PDB entry 5EUY | X-ray diffraction, 2.06 A resolution | chains A and B of the 4 polymer chains in the assembly

Chain A (and B):
Molecule: Aldehyde dehydrogenase
From: Pyrobaculum sp. 1860
Notes: chain B of this document is another copy of the same molecule, construct and numbering; everything in this record applies to it too
UniProtKB: G7VCG0 (G7VCG0_9CREN); residues 1-491 here = UniProt positions 1-491
Chain sequence (491 residues; row label = number of the first residue in the row):
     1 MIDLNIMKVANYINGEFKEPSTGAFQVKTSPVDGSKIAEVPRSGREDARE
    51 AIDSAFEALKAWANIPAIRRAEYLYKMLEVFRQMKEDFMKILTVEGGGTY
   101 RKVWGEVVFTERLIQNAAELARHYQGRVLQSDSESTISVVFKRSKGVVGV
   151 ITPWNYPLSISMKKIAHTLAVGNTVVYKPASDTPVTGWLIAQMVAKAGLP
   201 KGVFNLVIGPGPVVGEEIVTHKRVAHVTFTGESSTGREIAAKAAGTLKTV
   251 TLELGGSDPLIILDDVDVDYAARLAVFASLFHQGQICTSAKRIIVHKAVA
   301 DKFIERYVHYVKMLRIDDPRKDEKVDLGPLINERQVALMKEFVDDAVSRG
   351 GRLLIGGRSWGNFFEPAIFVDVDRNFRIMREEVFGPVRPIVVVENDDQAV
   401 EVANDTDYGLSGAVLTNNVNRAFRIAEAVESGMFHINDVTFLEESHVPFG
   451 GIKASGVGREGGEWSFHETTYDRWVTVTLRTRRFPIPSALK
Disordered / not traced: 1-6 (chain B: 1-3)
Ligand contacts: NADP (NAP; NADP nicotinamide-adenine-dinucleotide phosphate): Ile151, Thr152, Pro153, Trp154, Lys178, Pro179, Ala180, Ser181, Asp182, Gly209, Pro210, Gly211, Pro212, Gly215, Glu216, Val219, Phe229, Thr230, Gly231, Glu232, Thr235, Glu238, Ile239, Leu254, Gly255, Cys287, Ile331, Asn332, Arg334, Gln335, Glu382, Phe384
From the paper describing this entry:
  - conformationally variable residues (side-chain flip): Glu253, Leu254
  - contacts within the chain: Glu216-Glu238 (water-mediated contact), Glu253-Phe449, Glu253-Glu460 (hydrogen bond)
  - binding site for NADP: Lys178, Ser181, Gly211, Glu216, Thr235, Glu238
  - catalytic residues: Glu253, Cys287 (citing earlier work)

Interface between chain A and chain B:
Residue-residue contacts (140; chain A residue first):
  Lys60(A) - Glu430(B)  salt bridge
  Asn64(A) - Glu427(B)
  Arg101(A) - Pro485(B)
  Leu129(A) - Val447(B)  hydrophobic
  Gln130(A) - His446(B)  hydrogen bond (backbone-side chain)
  Ser131(A) - Glu444(B)  hydrogen bond
  Asp132(A) - Glu444(B)  hydrogen bond (backbone-side chain)
  Asp132(A) - Ser445(B)
  Val140(A) - Pro448(B)  hydrophobic
  Arg143(A) - Glu427(B)  salt bridge
  Arg237(A) - Ala244(B)
  Arg237(A) - Gly245(B)
  Arg237(A) - Leu247(B)
  Ala240(A) - Ala244(B)  hydrophobic
  Ala241(A) - Ala244(B)
  Ala244(A) - Arg237(B)
  Ala244(A) - Ala240(B)  hydrophobic
  Ala244(A) - Ala241(B)
  Gly245(A) - Arg237(B)
  Leu247(A) - Ser233(B)
  Leu247(A) - Arg237(B)
  Leu247(A) - Leu252(B)  hydrophobic
  Leu247(A) - Leu254(B)  hydrophobic
  Leu247(A) - Ala454(B)
  Leu247(A) - Val457(B)
  Thr249(A) - Val457(B)
  Leu252(A) - Leu247(B)  hydrophobic
  Leu254(A) - Leu247(B)  hydrophobic
  Tyr270(A) - Thr481(B)
  Tyr270(A) - Arg482(B)  hydrogen bond (side chain-backbone)
  Tyr270(A) - Phe484(B)
  Arg273(A) - Phe484(B)
  Arg273(A) - Leu490(B)
  Leu274(A) - Phe484(B)  hydrophobic
  Val276(A) - Ile486(B)
  Phe277(A) - Phe484(B)  hydrophobic
  Phe277(A) - Pro485(B)  hydrophobic
  Phe277(A) - Ile486(B)  hydrophobic
  Tyr310(A) - Pro487(B)
  Tyr310(A) - Leu490(B)  hydrophobic
  Met313(A) - Pro487(B)
  Met313(A) - Leu490(B)  hydrophobic
  Leu314(A) - Ile486(B)  hydrophobic
  Leu314(A) - Pro487(B)  hydrophobic
  Lys324(A) - Ser488(B)  hydrogen bond (backbone-side chain)
  Asp326(A) - Pro485(B)
  Asp326(A) - Ile486(B)
  Asp326(A) - Pro487(B)
  Asp326(A) - Ser488(B)  hydrogen bond (side chain-backbone)
  Ala426(A) - Arg473(B)  hydrogen bond (backbone-side chain)
  Glu427(A) - Arg143(B)  salt bridge
  Val429(A) - Arg473(B)  hydrogen bond (backbone-side chain)
  Ser431(A) - Arg473(B)  hydrogen bond (backbone-side chain)
  Gly432(A) - Asp472(B)
  Gly432(A) - Arg473(B)
  Gly432(A) - Trp474(B)  hydrogen bond (backbone-backbone)
  Met433(A) - Trp474(B)
  Phe434(A) - Arg473(B)
  Phe434(A) - Trp474(B)  hydrogen bond (backbone-backbone)
  Phe434(A) - Val475(B)
  Phe434(A) - Thr476(B)  hydrogen bond (backbone-backbone)
  His435(A) - Trp474(B)
  His435(A) - Thr476(B)  hydrogen bond
  Ile436(A) - Thr476(B)  hydrogen bond (backbone-backbone)
  Ile436(A) - Val477(B)
  Ile436(A) - Thr478(B)  hydrogen bond (backbone-backbone)
  Asn437(A) - Thr478(B)
  Asp438(A) - Thr478(B)  hydrogen bond
  Asp438(A) - Arg482(B)  salt bridge
  Val439(A) - Arg482(B)
  Leu442(A) - Trp474(B)
  Leu442(A) - Thr476(B)
  Glu443(A) - Trp474(B)
  Glu444(A) - Gln130(B)
  Glu444(A) - Ser131(B)  hydrogen bond
  Glu444(A) - Asp132(B)  hydrogen bond (side chain-backbone)
  His446(A) - Gln130(B)  hydrogen bond (side chain-backbone)
  His446(A) - Asp132(B)
  Val447(A) - Leu129(B)  hydrophobic
  Val447(A) - Trp474(B)
  Pro448(A) - Val140(B)  hydrophobic
  Pro448(A) - Trp474(B)
  Ile452(A) - Tyr471(B)  hydrophobic
  Ala454(A) - Leu247(B)
  Val457(A) - Leu247(B)
  Val457(A) - Thr249(B)
  Arg459(A) - Tyr471(B)
  Arg459(A) - Asp472(B)  hydrogen bond (side chain-backbone)
  Trp464(A) - Asp472(B)  hydrogen bond
  Tyr471(A) - Ile452(B)  hydrophobic
  Tyr471(A) - Arg459(B)
  Asp472(A) - Gly432(B)
  Asp472(A) - Arg459(B)  hydrogen bond (backbone-side chain)
  Asp472(A) - Trp464(B)  hydrogen bond
  Arg473(A) - Ala426(B)  hydrogen bond (side chain-backbone)
  Arg473(A) - Val429(B)  hydrogen bond (side chain-backbone)
  Arg473(A) - Ser431(B)  hydrogen bond (side chain-backbone)
  Arg473(A) - Gly432(B)
  Arg473(A) - Phe434(B)
  Trp474(A) - Gly432(B)
  Trp474(A) - Met433(B)
  Trp474(A) - Phe434(B)  hydrogen bond (backbone-backbone)
  Trp474(A) - His435(B)
  Trp474(A) - Leu442(B)
  Trp474(A) - Glu443(B)
  Trp474(A) - Glu444(B)
  Trp474(A) - Val447(B)
  Trp474(A) - Pro448(B)
  Val475(A) - Phe434(B)
  Thr476(A) - Phe434(B)  hydrogen bond (backbone-backbone)
  Thr476(A) - His435(B)  hydrogen bond
  Thr476(A) - Ile436(B)  hydrogen bond (backbone-backbone)
  Thr476(A) - Leu442(B)
  Val477(A) - Ile436(B)
  Thr478(A) - Ile436(B)  hydrogen bond (backbone-backbone)
  Thr478(A) - Asn437(B)
  Thr478(A) - Asp438(B)  hydrogen bond
  Thr481(A) - Tyr270(B)
  Arg482(A) - Tyr270(B)  hydrogen bond (backbone-side chain)
  Arg482(A) - Asp438(B)  salt bridge
  Arg482(A) - Val439(B)
  Phe484(A) - Tyr270(B)
  Phe484(A) - Arg273(B)
  Phe484(A) - Leu274(B)  hydrophobic
  Phe484(A) - Phe277(B)  hydrophobic
  Pro485(A) - Arg101(B)
  Pro485(A) - Phe277(B)  hydrophobic
  Ile486(A) - Phe281(B)
  Ile486(A) - Leu314(B)  hydrophobic
  Ile486(A) - Asp326(B)
  Pro487(A) - Tyr310(B)
  Pro487(A) - Met313(B)  hydrophobic
  Pro487(A) - Leu314(B)  hydrophobic
  Pro487(A) - Asp326(B)
  Ser488(A) - Lys324(B)  hydrogen bond (side chain-backbone)
  Ser488(A) - Asp326(B)  hydrogen bond (backbone-side chain)
  Ala489(A) - Met313(B)  hydrophobic
  Leu490(A) - Arg273(B)
  Leu490(A) - Tyr310(B)  hydrophobic
  Leu490(A) - Met313(B)  hydrophobic
Other interface residues (no listed pair), chain A (79 interface residues in all): Arg112, Arg127, Ser133, Thr136, Ser138, Leu280, Phe281, Glu430, Ser445, Lys453, Arg480
Other interface residues (no listed pair), chain B (78 interface residues in all): Lys60, Asn64, Arg127, Ser133, Ser138, Gly236, Val276, Leu280, Lys453, Ala489

In short:
79 residues of chain A face 78 of chain B across their interface; the contacts include 35 hydrogen bonds and 5
salt bridges. Polar contacts include Lys60(A)-Glu430(B), Arg143(A)-Glu427(B) and Asp438(A)-Arg482(B). Bound to
chain A: NADP. From the paper: catalytic residues Glu253(A) and Cys287(A); a binding site for NADP at
Lys178(A), Ser181(A) and Gly211(A) among others.
Chain A and chain B are both Aldehyde dehydrogenase (Pyrobaculum sp. 1860); the structure, Thermostable
aldehyde dehydrogenase from Pyrobaculum sp.1860 complexed with NADP+, was determined by X-ray diffraction,
deposited together with 5F2C, 5EXF, 5EEB and 5EK6.
